Entry 7WSQ (electron microscopy, 3.80 A resolution); this record covers chains C and F of the 6 polymer chains in the assembly.

Chain C (and F):
Protein: Fructose dehydrogenase cytochrome subunit
From: Gluconobacter japonicus
Notes: chain F of this document is another copy of the same molecule, construct and numbering; everything in this record applies to it too
Reference sequence: M1V1V5 (FDHC_GLUJA); residue numbers follow UniProt; this construct covers 1-486
Amino-acid sequence (486 residues; each row starts with the number of its first residue):
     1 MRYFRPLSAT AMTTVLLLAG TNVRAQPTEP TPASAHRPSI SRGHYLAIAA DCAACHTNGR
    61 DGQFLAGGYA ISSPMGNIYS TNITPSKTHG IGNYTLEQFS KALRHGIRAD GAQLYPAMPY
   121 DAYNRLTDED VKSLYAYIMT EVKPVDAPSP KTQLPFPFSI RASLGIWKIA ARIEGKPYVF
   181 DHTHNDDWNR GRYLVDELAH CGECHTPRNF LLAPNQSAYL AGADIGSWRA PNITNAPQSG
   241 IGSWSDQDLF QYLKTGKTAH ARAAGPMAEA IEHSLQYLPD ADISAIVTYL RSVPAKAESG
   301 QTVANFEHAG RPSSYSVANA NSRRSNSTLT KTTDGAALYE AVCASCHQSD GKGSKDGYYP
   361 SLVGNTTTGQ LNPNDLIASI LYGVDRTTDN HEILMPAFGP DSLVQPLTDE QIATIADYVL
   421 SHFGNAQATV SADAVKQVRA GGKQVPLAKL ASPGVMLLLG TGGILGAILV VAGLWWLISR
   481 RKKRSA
Not modelled in the structure: 1-39, 318-331, 472-486
Swiss-Prot annotation at these positions:
  - binding site (heme c): Cys52, Cys55, His56, Cys201, Cys204, His205, Cys343, Cys346, His347
Covalently attached groups: heme c (HEC) linked to Cys52, Cys55, Cys201, Cys204, Cys343, Cys346

Interface between chain C and chain F:
Pairs across the interface (6):
  Val455(C) with Leu458(F), hydrophobic
  Leu458(C) with Val455(F), hydrophobic; Leu459(F)
  Leu459(C) with Leu458(F); Gly462(F)
  Gly462(C) with Leu459(F)
Also at the interface, not in a pair above, chain C (6 interface residues in all): Lys449, Val470
Also at the interface, not in a pair above, chain F (6 interface residues in all): Lys449, Val470

Overview:
Chain C and chain F each contribute 6 residues to their interface. From UniProt: 9 heme c-binding residues on
chain C.
Chain C and chain F are both Fructose dehydrogenase cytochrome subunit (Gluconobacter japonicus); the
structure, Cryo-EM Structure of Membrane-bound Fructose Dehydrogenase from Gluconobacter japonicus, was
determined by electron microscopy, deposited together with 8JEJ, 8JEK and 7W2J.
